5VHN - chains E and F of the 8 polymer chains in the assembly; structure by electron microscopy, 7.30 A resolution (low resolution: residue-level contacts below are approximate; hydrogen-bond / salt-bridge calls are withheld).

[Chain E]
Name: 26S proteasome regulatory subunit 10B
Source organism: Homo sapiens
Reference sequence: P62333 (PRS10_HUMAN); residue numbers follow UniProt; this construct covers 115-389
Amino-acid sequence (275 residues; each row starts with the number of its first residue):
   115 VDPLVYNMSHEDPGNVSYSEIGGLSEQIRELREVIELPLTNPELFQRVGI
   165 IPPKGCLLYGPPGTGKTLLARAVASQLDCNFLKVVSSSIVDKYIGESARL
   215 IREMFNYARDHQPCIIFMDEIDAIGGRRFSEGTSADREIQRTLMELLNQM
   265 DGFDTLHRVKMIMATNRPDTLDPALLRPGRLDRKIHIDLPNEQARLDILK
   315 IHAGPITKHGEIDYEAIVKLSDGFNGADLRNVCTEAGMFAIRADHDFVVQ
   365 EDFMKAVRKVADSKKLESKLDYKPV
Disordered / not traced: 140-167, 384-389
Curated features (UniProtKB/Swiss-Prot):
  - binding site (ATP): Gly-174 to Thr-181
  - modified residue: Lys-206 (N6-acetyllysine), Ser-244 (Phosphoserine)

[Chain F]
Name: 26S proteasome regulatory subunit 6A
Source organism: Homo sapiens
Reference sequence: P17980 (PRS6A_HUMAN); numbering as in UniProt (aligned over 166-432)
Amino-acid sequence (267 residues; each row starts with the number of its first residue):
   166 TEYDSRVKAMEVDERPTEQYSDIGGLDKQIQELVEAIVLPMNHKEKFENL
   216 GIQPPKGVLMYGPPGTGKTLLARACAAQTKATFLKLAGPQLVQMFIGDGA
   266 KLVRDAFALAKEKAPSIIFIDELDAIGTKRFDSEKAGDREVQRTMLELLN
   316 QLDGFQPNTQVKVIAATNRVDILDPALLRSGRLDRKIEFPMPNEEARARI
   366 MQIHSRKMNVSPDVNYEELARCTDDFNGAQCKAVCVEAGMIALRRGATEL
   416 THEDYMEGILEVQAKKK
Disordered / not traced: 166-167, 297-299, 429-432
Curated features (UniProtKB/Swiss-Prot):
  - binding site (ATP): Gly-227 to Thr-234
  - modified residue: Ser-376 (Phosphoserine)

[How chain E and chain F interact]
Pairs across the interface (42):
  Tyr-120(E) / Arg-269(F)
  Asp-126(E) / Gln-321(F)
  Pro-127(E) / Gln-321(F)
  Thr-181(E) / Asp-318(F)
  Arg-185(E) / Asp-318(F)
  Arg-185(E) / Gly-319(F)
  Arg-185(E) / Arg-344(F)
  Val-199(E) / Asn-315(F)
  Ser-200(E) / Leu-311(F)
  Ser-201(E) / Gln-307(F)
  Ser-201(E) / Arg-308(F)
  Ser-201(E) / Leu-311(F)
  Val-204(E) / Arg-304(F)
  Val-204(E) / Arg-308(F)
  Lys-206(E) / Ile-261(F)
  Lys-206(E) / Glu-305(F)
  Lys-206(E) / Arg-308(F)
  Glu-234(E) / Leu-311(F)
  Asp-236(E) / Phe-296(F)
  Ser-248(E) / Lys-300(F)
  Ala-249(E) / Lys-300(F)
  Asp-250(E) / Phe-296(F)
  Glu-252(E) / Arg-304(F)
  Pro-319(E) / Asn-214(F)
  Pro-319(E) / Leu-215(F)
  Pro-319(E) / Gly-216(F)
  Ile-320(E) / Leu-215(F)
  Thr-321(E) / Leu-215(F)
  Asp-342(E) / Asp-349(F)
  Arg-344(E) / Gln-218(F)
  Arg-344(E) / Ser-345(F)
  Asn-345(E) / Ser-345(F)
  Asn-345(E) / Asp-349(F)
  Thr-348(E) / Ile-217(F)
  Glu-349(E) / Glu-197(F)
  Glu-349(E) / Arg-350(F)
  Met-352(E) / Ile-217(F)
  Met-352(E) / Arg-350(F)
  Ile-355(E) / Leu-215(F)
  Arg-356(E) / Gln-196(F)
  Arg-356(E) / Glu-200(F)
  Lys-378(E) / Asp-349(F)
Other interface residues (no listed pair), chain E (38 interface residues in all): His-124, Ile-203, Asp-205, Asp-233, Ala-237, Ile-253, Arg-281, Asp-360, Val-362, Glu-381
Other interface residues (no listed pair), chain F (35 interface residues in all): Leu-204, Lys-211, Glu-213, Phe-260, Gly-262, Glu-312, Phe-320, Pro-340, Ala-341, Lys-351

[Summary]
38 residues of chain E and 35 residues of chain F are in contact. From UniProt: 8 ATP-binding residues on
chain E; 8 ATP-binding residues on chain F.
Here chain E is 26S proteasome regulatory subunit 10B and chain F is 26S proteasome regulatory subunit 6A,
both from Homo sapiens. Entry 5VHN (Conformational Landscape of the p28-Bound Human Proteasome Regulatory
Particle) was determined by electron microscopy together with 5VGZ, 5VHF, 5VHH, 5VHI, 5VHJ, 5VHM and 5 further
entries from the same study.
